Entry 7ARH (electron microscopy, 3.30 A resolution); this record covers chains C and E of the 5 polymer chains in the assembly.

Chain C:
Protein: Lipoprotein-releasing ABC transporter permease subunit LolC
Source organism: Escherichia coli (strain K12)
Reference sequence: A0A4S5ATA9 (A0A4S5ATA9_ECOLI); numbering as in UniProt (aligned over 1-399)
Amino-acid sequence (399 residues; each row starts with the number of its first residue):
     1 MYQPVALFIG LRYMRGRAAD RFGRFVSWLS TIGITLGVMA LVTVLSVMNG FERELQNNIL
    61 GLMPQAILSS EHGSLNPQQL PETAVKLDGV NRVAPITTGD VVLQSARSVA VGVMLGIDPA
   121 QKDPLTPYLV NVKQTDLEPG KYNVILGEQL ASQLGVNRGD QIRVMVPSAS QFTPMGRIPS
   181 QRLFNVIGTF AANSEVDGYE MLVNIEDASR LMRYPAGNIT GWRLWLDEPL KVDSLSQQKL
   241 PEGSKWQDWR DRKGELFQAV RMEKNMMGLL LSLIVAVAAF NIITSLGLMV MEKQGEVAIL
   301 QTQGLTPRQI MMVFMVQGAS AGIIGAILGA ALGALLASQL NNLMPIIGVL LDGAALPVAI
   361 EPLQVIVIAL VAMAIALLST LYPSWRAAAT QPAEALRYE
Not modelled in the structure: 1, 213-216, 398-399
Small-molecule neighbours: lipoprotein (Z41; (2S)-3-hydroxypropane-1,2-diyl dihexadecanoate): M39, A40, T43, V44, V47, M48, F51, E263, M266, M267, L269, L270, L273, L336, I347

Chain E:
Protein: Lipoprotein-releasing system transmembrane protein LolE
Source organism: Escherichia coli (strain K12)
Reference sequence: P75958 (LOLE_ECOLI); numbering as in UniProt (aligned over 1-414)
Amino-acid sequence (414 residues; row label = number of the first residue in the row):
     1 MAMPLSLLIG LRFSRGRRRG GMVSLISVIS TIGIALGVAV LIVGLSAMNG FERELNNRIL
    61 AVVPHGEIEA VDQPWTNWQE ALDHVQKVPG IAAAAPYINF TGLVESGANL RAIQVKGVNP
   121 QQEQRLSALP SFVQGDAWRN FKAGEQQIII GKGVADALKV KQGDWVSIMI PNSNPEHKLM
   181 QPKRVRLHVA GILQLSGQLD HSFAMIPLAD AQQYLDMGSS VSGIALKMTD VFNANKLVRD
   241 AGEVTNSYVY IKSWIGTYGY MYRDIQMIRA IMYLAMVLVI GVACFNIVST LVMAVKDKSG
   301 DIAVLRTLGA KDGLIRAIFV WYGLLAGLFG SLCGVIIGVV VSLQLTPIIE WIEKLIGHQF
   361 LSSDIYFIDF LPSELHWLDV FYVLVTALLL SLLASWYPAR RASNIDPARV LSGQ
Not modelled in the structure: 1-3, 413-414
Small-molecule neighbours: lipoprotein (Z41; (2S)-3-hydroxypropane-1,2-diyl dihexadecanoate): V40, M267, I268, I271, M272, L278

Chain C / chain E interface:
Pairs across the interface (58; chain C residue first):
  D20(C) - R401(E)  salt bridge
  F22(C) - Y397(E)  hydrophobic
  F22(C) - P398(E)  hydrophobic
  F22(C) - R401(E)
  L29(C) - F285(E)  hydrophobic
  L29(C) - V288(E)  hydrophobic
  G33(C) - V282(E)
  A40(C) - L278(E)  hydrophobic
  D100(C) - L110(E)
  V101(C) - L110(E)
  V102(C) - L103(E)  hydrophobic
  S105(C) - L179(E)
  A106(C) - N172(E)
  A106(C) - K178(E)
  A106(C) - L179(E)
  R107(C) - D72(E)  salt bridge
  R107(C) - P171(E)
  R107(C) - H177(E)
  S108(C) - T101(E)
  S108(C) - P171(E)
  V109(C) - T101(E)  hydrogen bond (backbone-backbone)
  V109(C) - G102(E)
  V109(C) - L103(E)
  A110(C) - L103(E)
  V111(C) - L110(E)  hydrophobic
  Q153(C) - T101(E)
  R163(C) - L179(E)
  P167(C) - E105(E)
  E255(C) - I365(E)
  L256(C) - I365(E)  hydrophobic
  A259(C) - I365(E)  hydrophobic
  A259(C) - Y366(E)  hydrogen bond (backbone-side chain)
  M262(C) - F360(E)  hydrophobic
  M262(C) - L361(E)
  M262(C) - Y366(E)
  L270(C) - M276(E)  hydrophobic
  L271(C) - A275(E)  hydrophobic
  L273(C) - L36(E)  hydrophobic
  I274(C) - L278(E)
  I274(C) - V279(E)  hydrophobic
  I274(C) - V282(E)
  V277(C) - G33(E)
  V277(C) - A283(E)  hydrophobic
  F280(C) - I29(E)  hydrophobic
  N281(C) - F285(E)
  N281(C) - S289(E)
  I283(C) - I26(E)
  T284(C) - I26(E)
  T284(C) - N286(E)  hydrogen bond
  G287(C) - M22(E)
  L288(C) - S289(E)
  L288(C) - M293(E)  hydrophobic
  M291(C) - G21(E)
  M291(C) - M22(E)  hydrogen bond (side chain-backbone)
  M291(C) - V23(E)  hydrophobic
  E292(C) - M293(E)
  Y382(C) - L25(E)  hydrophobic
  R386(C) - M22(E)
Other interface residues (no listed pair), chain C (45 interface residues in all): V26, L36, Q104, G112, Q161, E263, M267, A278
Other interface residues (no listed pair), chain E (48 interface residues in all): V40, A112, M169, M180, P182, I271, M272, T290, V292, S362, D364

Summary:
45 residues of chain C face 48 of chain E across their interface, with 4 hydrogen bonds and 2 salt bridges.
Polar pairs include D20(C)-R401(E), R107(C)-D72(E) and A259(C)-Y366(E). Lipoprotein is bound between chain C
and chain E.
Chain C is Lipoprotein-releasing ABC transporter permease subunit LolC and chain E is Lipoprotein-releasing
system transmembrane protein LolE, both from Escherichia coli (strain K12); the structure, LolCDE in complex
with lipoprotein, was determined by electron microscopy (same publication as 7ARI, 7ARJ, 7ARK, 7ARL and 7ARM).
